Entry 3RFJ (X-ray diffraction, 1.78 A resolution); this record covers chain A.

# Chain A
Protein: Internalin B, repeat modules, Variable lymphocyte receptor
Source organism: Listeria monocytogenes
Reference sequence: chimeric construct of D2P9A6, Q6E4K6: residues 1-65 from D2P9A6 (D2P9A6_LISM2) positions 36-100 (UniProt number = residue number + 35); residues 214-273 from Q6E4K6 positions 130-189 (UniProt number = residue number - 84)
Chain sequence (279 residues; each row starts with the number of its first residue):
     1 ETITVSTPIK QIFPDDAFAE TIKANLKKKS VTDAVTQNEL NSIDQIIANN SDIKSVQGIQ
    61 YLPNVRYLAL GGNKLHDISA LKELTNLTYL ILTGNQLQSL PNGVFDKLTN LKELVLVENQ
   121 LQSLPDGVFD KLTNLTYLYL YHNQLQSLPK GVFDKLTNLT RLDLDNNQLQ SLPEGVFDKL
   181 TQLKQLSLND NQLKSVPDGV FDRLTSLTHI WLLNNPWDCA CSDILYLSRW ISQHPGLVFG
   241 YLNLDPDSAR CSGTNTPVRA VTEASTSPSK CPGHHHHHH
Unresolved in the structure: 1-3, 272-279
Sequence notes: conflict Ala-24 (Asp59 in D2P9A6); expression tag (274-279)
Disulfide bonds: Cys-219/Cys-251, Cys-221/Cys-271

# In short
Chain A is Internalin B, repeat modules, Variable lymphocyte receptor (Listeria monocytogenes); the structure,
Design of a binding scaffold based on variable lymphocyte receptors of jawless vertebrates by module
engineering, was determined by X-ray diffraction together with 3RFS from the same study.
